PDB entry 6P5D | X-ray diffraction, 1.60 A resolution | chain A

Chain A:
Protein: Photoactive yellow protein
Organism: Halorhodospira halophila
UniProtKB: P16113 (PYP_HALHA); numbering as in UniProt (aligned over 1-125)
Chain sequence (125 residues; row label = number of the first residue in the row):
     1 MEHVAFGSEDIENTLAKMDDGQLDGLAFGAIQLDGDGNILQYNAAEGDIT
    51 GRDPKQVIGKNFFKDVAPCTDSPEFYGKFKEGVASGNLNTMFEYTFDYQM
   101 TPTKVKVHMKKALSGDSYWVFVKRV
Modified residues: Cys69 ((2R)-2-azanyl-3-[(E)-3-(4-hydroxyphenyl)prop-2-enoyl]sulfanyl-propanoic acid; 60F)
Reported in the primary citation:
  - conformationally variable residues: Gln41 to Asp71

Overview:
The paper reports conformational variability at Gln41.
Chain A is Photoactive yellow protein (Halorhodospira halophila); the structure, Photoactive Yellow Protein
PYP 30ps, was determined by X-ray diffraction together with 6P4I, 6P5E, 6P5F and 6P5G from the same study.
